Entry 8DEF (electron microscopy, 4.20 A resolution (low resolution: residue-level contacts below are approximate; hydrogen-bond / salt-bridge calls are withheld)); this record covers chains A and G of the 10 polymer chains in the assembly.

Chain A:
Protein: Spike glycoprotein E1
Source organism: Western equine encephalitis virus
Reference sequence: P13897 (POLS_WEEV); residues 1-439 here correspond to UniProt positions 798-1236 (UniProt number = residue number + 797)
Sequence (439 residues; numbered 1 to 439; the number before each row is that of its first residue):
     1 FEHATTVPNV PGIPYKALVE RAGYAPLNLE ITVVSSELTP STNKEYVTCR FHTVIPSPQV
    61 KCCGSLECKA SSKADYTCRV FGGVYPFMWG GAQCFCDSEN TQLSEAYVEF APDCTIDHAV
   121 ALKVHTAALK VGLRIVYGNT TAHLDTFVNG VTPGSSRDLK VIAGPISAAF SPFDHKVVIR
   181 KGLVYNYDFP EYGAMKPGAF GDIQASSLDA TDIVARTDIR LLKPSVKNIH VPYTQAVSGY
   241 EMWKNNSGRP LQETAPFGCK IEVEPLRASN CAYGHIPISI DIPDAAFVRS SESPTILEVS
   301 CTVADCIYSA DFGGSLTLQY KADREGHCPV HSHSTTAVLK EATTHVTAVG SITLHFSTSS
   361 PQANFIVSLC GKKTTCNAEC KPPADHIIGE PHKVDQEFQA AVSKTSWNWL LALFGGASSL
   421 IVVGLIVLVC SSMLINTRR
Disordered / not traced: 396-439
UniProt features mapped onto this chain:
  - region: Val-84 to Thr-101 (E1 fusion peptide loop)
  - glycosylation (N-linked (GlcNAc...) asparagine): Asn-139, Asn-245, Asn-270
Disulfides: Cys-49/Cys-114, Cys-62/Cys-94, Cys-63/Cys-96, Cys-259/Cys-271, Cys-301/Cys-376, Cys-306/Cys-380, Cys-328/Cys-370

Chain G:
Protein: Spike glycoprotein E2
Source organism: Western equine encephalitis virus
Reference sequence: P13897 (POLS_WEEV); residues 4-421 here correspond to UniProt positions 320-737 (UniProt number = residue number + 316)
Sequence (418 residues; numbered 4 to 421; the number before each row is that of its first residue):
     4 SITDDFTLTS PYLGFCPYCR HSAPCFSPIK IENVWDESDD GSIRIQVSAQ FGYNQAGTAD
    64 VTKFRYMSFD HDHDIKEDSM DKIAISTSGP CRRLGHKGYF LLAQCPPGDS VTVSITSGAS
   124 ENSCTVEKKI RRKFVGREEY LFPPVHGKLV KCHVYDHLKE TSAGYITMHR PGPHAYKSYL
   184 EEASGEVYIK PPSGKNVTYE CKCGDYSTGI VSTRTKMNGC TKAKQCIAYK SDQTKWVFNS
   244 PDLIRHTDHS VQGKLHIPFR LTPTVCPVPL AHTPTVTKWF KGITLHLTAT RPTLLTTRKL
   304 GLRADATAEW ITGTTSRNFS VGREGLEYVW GNHEPVRVWA QESAPGDPHG WPHEIIIHYY
   364 HRHPVYTVIV LCGVALAILV GTASSAACIA KARRDCLTPY ALAPNATVPT ALAVLCCI
Disordered / not traced: 4-13, 345-421
UniProt features mapped onto this chain:
  - region: Lys-394 to Asp-398 (Interaction with the capsid protein), Thr-401 to Ile-421 (Transient transmembrane before p62-6K protein processing)
  - lipidation (S-palmitoyl cysteine): Cys-399, Cys-419, Cys-420
  - glycosylation (N-linked (GlcNAc...) asparagine): Asn-199, Asn-321
Disulfides: Cys-19/Cys-127, Cys-22/Cys-28, Cys-94/Cys-108, Cys-155/Cys-269, Cys-204/Cys-229, Cys-206/Cys-223

Interface between chain A and chain G:
Residue-residue contacts - 10 pairs, chain A then chain G:
  Asp-218(A) with His-275(G)
  Arg-220(A) with Thr-276(G)
  Leu-222(A) with His-149(G); Leu-273(G)
  Lys-223(A) with His-149(G)
  Ser-225(A) with Val-148(G); His-149(G); Gly-150(G)
  Val-226(A) with Val-148(G)
  Pro-232(A) with His-149(G)
Also at the interface, not in a pair above, chain A (9 interface residues in all): His-230, Val-237
Also at the interface, not in a pair above, chain G (10 interface residues in all): Thr-278, Thr-291, Thr-293, Thr-317

In short:
9 residues of chain A and 10 residues of chain G are in contact.
Here chain A is Spike glycoprotein E1 and chain G is Spike glycoprotein E2, both from Western equine
encephalitis virus. Entry 8DEF (Cryo-EM Structure of Western Equine Encephalitis Virus VLP in complex with
SKW24 fab) was determined by electron microscopy (same publication as 8DEE, 8DEQ, 8DUL, 8DUN, 8DWO, 8EEU and
8EEV).
